Entry 1L1C (solution NMR); this record covers chains C and A of the 3 polymer chains in the assembly.

Chain C:
Molecule: licT mRNA antiterminator hairpin
Sequence (29 nucleotides; each row starts with the number of its first residue):
     1 GGAUUGUUACUGCUACGGCAGGCAAAACC

Chain A:
Protein: Transcription antiterminator licT
From: Bacillus subtilis
Notes: fragment: RNA binding domain (residues 1-55)
UniProt: P39805 (LICT_BACSU); residues 1-55 here = UniProt positions 1-55
Sequence (55 residues; row label = number of the first residue in the row):
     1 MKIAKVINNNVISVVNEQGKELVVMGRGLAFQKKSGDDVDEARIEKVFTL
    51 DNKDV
Reported in the primary citation:
  - self-association interface (contacts with another copy of this molecule); pairs are residue here / residue on that copy: Ile7-Asn8 (backbone contact), Glu21-Lys46 (salt bridge), Phe48
  - binding site for licT mRNA antiterminator hairpin (chain C): Lys5, Val6, Ile7, Asn8 to Asn10, Gly26, Arg27, Phe31
  - binding site for licT mRNA antiterminator hairpin (chain C): Lys5, Arg27 (proposed by the authors, not directly observed)
  - conformationally variable residues: Phe31

Interface between chain C and chain A:
Residue-residue contacts - 23 pairs, chain C then chain A:
  U4(C) - Asn9(A)  base contact
  U4(C) - Phe31(A)  sugar contact
  U4(C) - Gln32(A)  phosphate contact
  U5(C) - Val6(A)  sugar contact
  U5(C) - Asn9(A)  sugar contact
  U5(C) - Gln32(A)  phosphate contact
  U5(C) - Lys33(A)  phosphate contact
  G6(C) - Val6(A)  sugar contact
  G6(C) - Lys33(A)  phosphate contact
  G6(C) - Lys34(A)  phosphate contact
  U7(C) - Lys5(A)  phosphate contact
  A25(C) - Asn8(A)  sugar contact
  A25(C) - Asn9(A)  base contact
  A25(C) - Asn10(A)  sugar contact
  A26(C) - Asn10(A)  sugar contact
  A26(C) - Val11(A)  base contact
  A26(C) - Met25(A)  base contact
  A26(C) - Gly26(A)  base contact
  A26(C) - Arg27(A)  base contact
  A26(C) - Glu45(A)  base contact
  A27(C) - Arg27(A)  phosphate contact
  A27(C) - Phe31(A)  base contact
  C28(C) - Arg27(A)  phosphate contact
Also at the interface, not in a pair above, chain A (17 interface residues in all): Ile7, Gly28, Lys46

Overview:
The interface between chain C and chain A involves 8 residues on one side and 17 on the other. From the paper:
a binding site for licT mRNA antiterminator hairpin (chain C) at Lys5(A), Val6(A) and Ile7(A) among others;
conformational variability at Phe31(A).
Chain C is licT mRNA antiterminator hairpin and chain A is Transcription antiterminator licT (Bacillus
subtilis); the structure, Structure of the LicT Bacterial Antiterminator Protein in Complex with its RNA
Target, was determined by solution NMR.
